PDB entry 5CIQ | X-ray diffraction, 1.65 A resolution | chain A

# Chain A
Name: GTP-binding nuclear protein Ran
Source organism: Homo sapiens
UniProt: P62826 (RAN_HUMAN); residue numbers follow UniProt; this construct covers 1-216
Amino-acid sequence (216 residues; each row starts with the number of its first residue):
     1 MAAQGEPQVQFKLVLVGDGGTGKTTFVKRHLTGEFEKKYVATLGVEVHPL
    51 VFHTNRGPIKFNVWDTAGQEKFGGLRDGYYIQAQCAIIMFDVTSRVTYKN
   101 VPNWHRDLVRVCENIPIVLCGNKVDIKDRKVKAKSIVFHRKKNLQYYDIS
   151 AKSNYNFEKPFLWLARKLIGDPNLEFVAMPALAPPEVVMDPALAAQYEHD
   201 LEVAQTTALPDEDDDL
Not modelled in the structure: 1-8, 208-216
UniProt features mapped onto this chain:
  - region: K37 to V45 (Switch-I), G68 to Q84 (Switch-II), D211 to L216 (Interaction with RANBP1)
  - binding site (GTP): D18 to T25, E36 to T42, G68, N122 to D125, S150 to K152
  - site: Q69 (Essential for GTP hydrolysis)
  - modified residue: A2 (N-acetylalanine), T24 (Phosphothreonine), K37 (N6-acetyllysine), K60 (N6-acetyllysine), K71 (N6-acetyllysine), K99 (N6-acetyllysine), K134 (N6-acetyllysine), K159 (N6-acetyllysine)
  - cross-link (Glycyl lysine isopeptide (Lys-Gly)): K71 (interchain with G-Cter in SUMO2), K152 (interchain with G-Cter in SUMO2)
  - mutagenesis: G19 (G19V: Blocks DNA replication; when associated with L-69), T24 (T24L: Has low binding affinity for GTP and GDP. Almost completely abolishes interaction with BIRC5; T24N: Has low binding affinity for GTP and GDP. Decreases nuclear import of proteins and RNA ...), T25 (T25A: Minor effect on the interaction with the alpha phosphate group of bound GTP), K37 (K37Q: Mimics acetylation; enhances the nuclear export of RELA/p65; K37R: Decreased acetylation), Y39 (Y39A: Abolishes steric hindrance that traps the essential Q-69 in an unreactive position, and causes slow GTP hydrolysis in wild-type ...), Q69 (Q69L: Strongly decreased GTPase activity. Probably locked in the GTP-bound form. Loss of interaction with NUTF2. Decreases nuclear location and leads to cytoplasmic location during interphase ...), E70 (E70A: Strongly decreases the relase of bound GDP), R76 (R76E: Probable loss of interaction with NUTF2. Loss of transport to the nucleus), K134 (K134Q: Loss of normal mitotic chromosome segregation and defective mitotic spindle orientation; K134R: Loss of normal mitotic chromosome segregation and formation of sister chromatid bridges), D211 to L216 (No effect on GTPase activity. Abolishes interaction with RANBP1)
Metal / ion sites: Mg2+: T24 (together with GDP)
Residues lining bound ligands: GDP (guanosine-5'-diphosphate): D18, G19, G20, T21, G22, K23, T24, T25, E70, K71, N122, K123, D125, I126, S150, A151, K152
From the paper describing this entry:
  - catalytic residues: Q69 (citing earlier work)

# In short
Bound to chain A: GDP. From UniProt: 23 GTP-binding residues and 15 mutagenesis sites. From the paper: the
catalytic residue Q69.
Chain A is GTP-binding nuclear protein Ran (Homo sapiens); the structure, Ran GDP wild type tetragonal crystal
form, was determined by X-ray diffraction together with 5CIT, 5CIW, 5CJ2 and 5CLL from the same study.
